Entry 3N42 (X-ray diffraction, 3.00 A resolution); this record covers chains B and F of the 3 polymer chains in the assembly.

# Chain B
Protein: E2 envelope glycoprotein
From: Chikungunya virus
Notes: fragment: polyprotein fragment residues 330-667
UniProtKB: Q1H8W5 (Q1H8W5_CHIKV); residues 5-342 here correspond to UniProt positions 330-667 (UniProt number = residue number + 325)
Amino-acid sequence (360 residues; each row starts with the number of its first residue):
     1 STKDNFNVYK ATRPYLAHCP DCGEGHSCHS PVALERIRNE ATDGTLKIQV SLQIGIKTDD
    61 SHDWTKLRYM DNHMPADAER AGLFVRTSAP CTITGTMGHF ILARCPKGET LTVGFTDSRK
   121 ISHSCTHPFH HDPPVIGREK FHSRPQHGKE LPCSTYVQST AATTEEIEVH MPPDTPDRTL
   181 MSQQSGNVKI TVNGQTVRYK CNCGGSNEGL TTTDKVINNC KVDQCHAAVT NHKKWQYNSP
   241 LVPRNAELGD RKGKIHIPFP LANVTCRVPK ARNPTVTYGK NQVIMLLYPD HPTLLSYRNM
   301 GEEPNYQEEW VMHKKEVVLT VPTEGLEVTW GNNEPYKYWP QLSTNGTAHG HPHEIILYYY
Not modelled in the structure: 1-4, 343-360
Cystine bridges: Cys19-Cys125, Cys22-Cys28, Cys91-Cys105, Cys153-Cys266, Cys201-Cys225, Cys203-Cys220
Glycans and other covalent adducts: N-acetylglucosamine (NAG) linked to Asn263

# Chain F
Protein: E1 envelope glycoprotein
From: Chikungunya virus
Notes: fragment: polyprotein fragment residues 810-1202
UniProtKB: Q1H8W5 (Q1H8W5_CHIKV); residues 1-393 here correspond to UniProt positions 810-1202 (UniProt number = residue number + 809)
Amino-acid sequence (473 residues; row label = number of the first residue in the row; numbers below 1 keep their minus sign (Glu-21 is residue -21)):
   -21 ELYGGGGSGG GGSGGGGSGG GGYEHVTVIP NTVGVPYKTL VNRPGYSPMV LEMELLSVTL
    39 EPTLSLDYIT CEYKTVIPSP YVKCCGTAEC KDKNLPDYSC KVFTGVYPFM WGGAYCFCDA
    99 ENTQLSEAHV EKSESCKTEF ASAYRAHTAS ASAKLRVLYQ GNNITVTAYA NGDHAVTVKD
   159 AKFIVGPMSS AWTPFDNKIV VYKGDVYNMD YPPFGAGRPG QFGDIQSRTP ESKDVYANTQ
   219 LVLQRPAAGT VHVPYSQAPS GFKYWLKERG ASLQHTAPFG CQIATNPVRA VNCAVGNMPI
   279 SIDIPEAAFT RVVDAPSLTD MSCEVPACTH SSDFGGVAII KYAASKKGKC AVHSMTNAVT
   339 IREAEIEVEG NSQLQISFST ALASAEFRVQ VCSTQVHCAA ECHPPKDHIV NYPASHTTLG
   399 VQDISATAMS WVQKGPFEDD DDKAGWSHPQ FEKGGGSGGG SGGGSWSHPQ FEK
Not modelled in the structure: -21 to -2, 394-451
Cystine bridges: Cys49-Cys114, Cys62-Cys94, Cys63-Cys96, Cys68-Cys78, Cys259-Cys271, Cys301-Cys376, Cys306-Cys380, Cys328-Cys370
Glycans and other covalent adducts: glycan linked to Asn141
Residues lining bound ligands: N-acetylglucosamine (NAG; 2-acetamido-2-deoxy-beta-D-glucopyranose): Lys115, Thr116, Phe118, Lys181

# Chain B / chain F interface
Contacting residue pairs (105):
  His18(B) with Thr228(F); Val229(F)
  His29(B) with Phe87(F); Met88(F), hydrogen bond (side chain-backbone); Trp89(F)
  Arg36(B) with Lys52(F); Ser111(F); Glu112(F), salt bridge
  Arg38(B) with Glu112(F), salt bridge
  Asn39(B) with Lys241(F)
  Glu40(B) with Glu50(F); Ser111(F); Ser113(F); Glu117(F)
  Thr42(B) with Glu117(F); Tyr180(F)
  Asn72(B) with Trp89(F)
  His73(B) with Trp89(F)
  Arg138(B) with His253(F)
  Ser154(B) with Thr116(F); Glu117(F), hydrogen bond
  Thr164(B) with Lys115(F)
  Glu165(B) with Glu112(F)
  His170(B) with Ser57(F), hydrogen bond
  Asp174(B) with Tyr93(F)
  Pro176(B) with Met88(F), hydrophobic; Trp89(F); Gly90(F); Gly91(F); Ala92(F)
  Asp177(B) with Gly90(F)
  Arg178(B) with Gly90(F)
  Lys200(B) with Phe95(F)
  Cys201(B) with Phe95(F)
  Asn202(B) with Phe95(F)
  Gln224(B) with Phe95(F)
  His226(B) with Ala92(F), hydrogen bond (side chain-backbone); Tyr93(F), hydrogen bond (side chain-backbone); Cys94(F); Phe95(F)
  Asn238(B) with Pro56(F); Ser57(F), hydrogen bond (side chain-backbone)
  Ser239(B) with Ser57(F), hydrogen bond (backbone-side chain)
  Pro240(B) with Ile55(F); Pro56(F); Pro58(F); His230(F); Val231(F)
  Leu241(B) with Val229(F); His230(F)
  Val242(B) with Ser57(F), hydrogen bond (backbone-side chain); Pro58(F)
  Pro243(B) with Pro58(F); Met88(F), hydrophobic; Val229(F)
  Arg244(B) with Pro56(F); Ser57(F), hydrogen bond (side chain-backbone); Pro58(F), hydrogen bond (backbone-backbone); Tyr93(F); Glu105(F), salt bridge
  Asp250(B) with Lys71(F), salt bridge
  Leu261(B) with Ser113(F); Thr116(F), hydrogen bond (backbone-side chain)
  Ala262(B) with Thr116(F)
  Asn263(B) with Thr116(F)
  Tyr278(B) with Asp385(F); Ile387(F), hydrophobic
  Gly279(B) with His386(F); Ile387(F)
  Asn281(B) with Ile387(F)
  Gln282(B) with Ile387(F)
  Arg298(B) with Gln252(F), hydrogen bond (side chain-backbone); His253(F); Ala255(F), hydrogen bond (side chain-backbone); Gly258(F); Cys259(F), hydrogen bond (side chain-backbone); Gln260(F), hydrogen bond
  Met300(B) with Phe257(F); Gly258(F)
  Gly301(B) with Pro256(F); Phe257(F), hydrogen bond (backbone-backbone)
  Glu302(B) with Pro256(F); Phe257(F)
  Pro304(B) with Thr254(F); Pro256(F), hydrophobic
  Tyr306(B) with Ala249(F); His253(F); Thr254(F)
  Glu327(B) with Gln260(F)
  Lys337(B) with Asn389(F)
  Tyr338(B) with Ile387(F), hydrophobic; Val388(F)
  Trp339(B) with Ile387(F); Val388(F), hydrogen bond (backbone-backbone); Asn389(F); Tyr390(F); Pro391(F)
  Pro340(B) with His386(F); Ile387(F), hydrophobic
  Gln341(B) with Ser309(F); Ser310(F), hydrogen bond; Pro383(F); Asp385(F); His386(F), hydrogen bond (backbone-backbone)
  Leu342(B) with Ala359(F), hydrophobic
Interface residues without a listed pair, chain B (61 interface residues in all): Leu16, Pro152, Glu166, Pro173, Thr175, Ala246, Lys280, Ser296, Glu308, Val321
Interface residues without a listed pair, chain F (55 interface residues in all): Tyr59, Val60, Cys63, Lys181, Leu251

# Summary
61 residues of chain B and 55 residues of chain F are in contact, with 19 hydrogen bonds and 4 salt bridges.
Polar contacts include Arg36(B)-Glu112(F), Arg38(B)-Glu112(F) and Arg244(B)-Glu105(F). Bound to chain F:
N-acetylglucosamine. Covalently linked N-acetylglucosamine: at Asn263(B).
Chain B is E2 envelope glycoprotein and chain F is E1 envelope glycoprotein, both from Chikungunya virus; the
structure, Crystal structures of the mature envelope glycoprotein complex (furin cleavage) of Chikungunya
virus, was determined by X-ray diffraction together with 3N40, 3N41 and 3N43 from the same study.
